7VWY - chains C and D of the 9 polymer chains in the assembly; structure by electron microscopy, 4.57 A resolution (low resolution: residue-level contacts below are approximate; hydrogen-bond / salt-bridge calls are withheld).

Chain C:
Name: DNA-directed RNA polymerase subunit beta
Organism: Escherichia coli K-12
Notes: EC 2.7.7.6
UniProt: P0A8V2 (RPOB_ECOLI); residue numbers follow UniProt; this construct covers 1-1342
Amino-acid sequence (1342 residues; each row starts with the number of its first residue):
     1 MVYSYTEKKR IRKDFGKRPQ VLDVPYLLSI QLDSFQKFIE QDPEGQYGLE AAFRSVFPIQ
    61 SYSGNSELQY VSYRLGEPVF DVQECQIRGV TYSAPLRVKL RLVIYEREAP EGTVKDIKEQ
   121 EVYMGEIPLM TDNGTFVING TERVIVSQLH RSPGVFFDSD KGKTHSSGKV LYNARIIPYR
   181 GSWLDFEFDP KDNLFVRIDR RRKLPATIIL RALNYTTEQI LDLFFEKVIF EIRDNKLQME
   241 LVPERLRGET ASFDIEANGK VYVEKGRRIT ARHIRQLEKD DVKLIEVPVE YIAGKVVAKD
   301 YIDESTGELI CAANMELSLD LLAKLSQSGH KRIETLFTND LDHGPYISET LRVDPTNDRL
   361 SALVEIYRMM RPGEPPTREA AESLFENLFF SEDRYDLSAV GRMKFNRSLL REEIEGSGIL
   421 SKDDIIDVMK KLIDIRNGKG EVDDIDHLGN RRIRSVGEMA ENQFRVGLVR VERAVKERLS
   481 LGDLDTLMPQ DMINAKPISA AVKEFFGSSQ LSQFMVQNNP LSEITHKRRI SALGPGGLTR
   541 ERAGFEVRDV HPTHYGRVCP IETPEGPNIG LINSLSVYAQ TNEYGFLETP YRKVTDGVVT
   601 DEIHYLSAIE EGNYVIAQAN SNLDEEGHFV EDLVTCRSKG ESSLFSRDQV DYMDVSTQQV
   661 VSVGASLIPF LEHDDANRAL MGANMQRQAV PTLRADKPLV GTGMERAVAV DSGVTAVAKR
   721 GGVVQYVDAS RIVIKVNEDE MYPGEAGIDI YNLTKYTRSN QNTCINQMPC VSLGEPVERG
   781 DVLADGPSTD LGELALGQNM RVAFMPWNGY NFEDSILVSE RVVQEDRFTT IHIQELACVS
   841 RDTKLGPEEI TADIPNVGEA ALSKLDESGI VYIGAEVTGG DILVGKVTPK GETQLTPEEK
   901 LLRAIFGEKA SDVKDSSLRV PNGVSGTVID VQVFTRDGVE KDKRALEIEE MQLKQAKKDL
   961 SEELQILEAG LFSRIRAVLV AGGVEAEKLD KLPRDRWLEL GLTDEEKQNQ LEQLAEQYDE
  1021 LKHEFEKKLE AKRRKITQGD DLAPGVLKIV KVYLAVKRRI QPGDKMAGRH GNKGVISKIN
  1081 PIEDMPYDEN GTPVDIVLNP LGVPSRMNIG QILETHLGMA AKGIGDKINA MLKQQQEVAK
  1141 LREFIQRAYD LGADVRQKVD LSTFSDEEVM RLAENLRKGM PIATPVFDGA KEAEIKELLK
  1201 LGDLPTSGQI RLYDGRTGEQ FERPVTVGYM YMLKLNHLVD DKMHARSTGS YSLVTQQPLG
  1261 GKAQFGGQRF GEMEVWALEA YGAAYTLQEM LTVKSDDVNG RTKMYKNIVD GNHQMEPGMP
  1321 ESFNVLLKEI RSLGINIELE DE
Not modelled in the structure: 1-2
Differences from the reference sequence: engineered mutation Val-516 (Asp in P0A8V2)
Swiss-Prot annotation at these positions:
  - modified residue (N6-acetyllysine): Lys-1022, Lys-1200

Chain D:
Name: DNA-directed RNA polymerase subunit beta'
Organism: Escherichia coli K-12
Notes: EC 2.7.7.6
UniProt: P0A8T7 (RPOC_ECOLI); numbering as in UniProt (aligned over 1-1407)
Amino-acid sequence (1407 residues; each row starts with the number of its first residue):
     1 MKDLLKFLKA QTKTEEFDAI KIALASPDMI RSWSFGEVKK PETINYRTFK PERDGLFCAR
    61 IFGPVKDYEC LCGKYKRLKH RGVICEKCGV EVTQTKVRRE RMGHIELASP TAHIWFLKSL
   121 PSRIGLLLDM PLRDIERVLY FESYVVIEGG MTNLERQQIL TEEQYLDALE EFGDEFDAKM
   181 GAEAIQALLK SMDLEQECEQ LREELNETNS ETKRKKLTKR IKLLEAFVQS GNKPEWMILT
   241 VLPVLPPDLR PLVPLDGGRF ATSDLNDLYR RVINRNNRLK RLLDLAAPDI IVRNEKRMLQ
   301 EAVDALLDNG RRGRAITGSN KRPLKSLADM IKGKQGRFRQ NLLGKRVDYS GRSVITVGPY
   361 LRLHQCGLPK KMALELFKPF IYGKLELRGL ATTIKAAKKM VEREEAVVWD ILDEVIREHP
   421 VLLNRAPTLH RLGIQAFEPV LIEGKAIQLH PLVCAAYNAD FDGDQMAVHV PLTLEAQLEA
   481 RALMMSTNNI LSPANGEPII VPSQDVVLGL YYMTRDCVNA KGEGMVLTGP KEAERLYRSG
   541 LASLHARVKV RITEYEKDAN GELVAKTSLK DTTVGRAILW MIVPKGLPYS IVNQALGKKA
   601 ISKMLNTCYR ILGLKPTVIF ADQIMYTGFA YAARSGASVG IDDMVIPEKK HEIISEAEAE
   661 VAEIQEQFQS GLVTAGERYN KVIDIWAAAN DRVSKAMMDN LQTETVINRD GQEEKQVSFN
   721 SIYMMADSGA RGSAAQIRQL AGMRGLMAKP DGSIIETPIT ANFREGLNVL QYFISTHGAR
   781 KGLADTALKT ANSGYLTRRL VDVAQDLVVT EDDCGTHEGI MMTPVIEGGD VKEPLRDRVL
   841 GRVTAEDVLK PGTADILVPR NTLLHEQWCD LLEENSVDAV KVRSVVSCDT DFGVCAHCYG
   901 RDLARGHIIN KGEAIGVIAA QSIGEPGTQL TMRTFHIGGA ASRAAAESSI QVKNKGSIKL
   961 SNVKSVVNSS GKLVITSRNT ELKLIDEFGR TKESYKVPYG AVLAKGDGEQ VAGGETVANW
  1021 DPHTMPVITE VSGFVRFTDM IDGQTITRQT DELTGLSSLV VLDSAERTAG GKDLRPALKI
  1081 VDAQGNDVLI PGTDMPAQYF LPGKAIVQLE DGVQISSGDT LARIPQESGG TKDITGGLPR
  1141 VADLFEARRP KEPAILAEIS GIVSFGKETK GKRRLVITPV DGSDPYEEMI PKWRQLNVFE
  1201 GERVERGDVI SDGPEAPHDI LRLRGVHAVT RYIVNEVQDV YRLQGVKIND KHIEVIVRQM
  1261 LRKATIVNAG SSDFLEGEQV EYSRVKIANR ELEANGKVGA TYSRDLLGIT KASLATESFI
  1321 SAASFQETTR VLTEAAVAGK RDELRGLKEN VIVGRLIPAG TGYAYHQDRM RRRAAGEAPA
  1381 APQVTAEDAS ASLAELLNAG LGGSDNE
Not modelled in the structure: 1-14, 933-947, 1127-1136, 1377-1407
Swiss-Prot annotation at these positions:
  - binding site (Zn(2+)): Cys-70, Cys-72, Cys-85, Cys-88, Cys-814, Cys-888, Cys-895, Cys-898
  - binding site (Mg(2+)): Asp-460, Asp-462, Asp-464
  - modified residue: Lys-983 (N6-acetyllysine)
Metal / ion sites: Zn2+ site 1: Cys-70, Leu-71, Cys-72, Cys-88; Mg2+: Asp-460, Asp-462, Asp-464; Zn2+ site 2: Cys-814, Cys-888, Cys-895, Cys-898

Chain C / chain D interface:
Contacting residue pairs (267; chain C residue first):
  Arg-548(C) with Arg-780(D)
  Val-550(C) with Phe-773(D); His-777(D); Arg-780(D)
  His-551(C) with Phe-773(D)
  Tyr-555(C) with Val-769(D); Phe-773(D)
  Pro-560(C) with Thr-776(D); Arg-780(D)
  Thr-563(C) with Arg-780(D)
  Ile-569(C) with Leu-783(D); Ala-784(D)
  Gln-618(C) with Asn-768(D); Leu-770(D)
  Asn-620(C) with Asn-768(D)
  Glu-641(C) with Glu-756(D)
  Ser-642(C) with Leu-770(D)
  Val-660(C) with Val-769(D)
  Leu-671(C) with Tyr-772(D)
  Glu-672(C) with Gly-766(D); Leu-767(D); Tyr-772(D)
  His-673(C) with Phe-763(D); Arg-764(D); Glu-765(D); Gly-766(D)
  Asp-674(C) with Phe-763(D); Tyr-772(D)
  Asp-675(C) with Tyr-772(D)
  Ala-676(C) with Tyr-772(D); Ala-779(D)
  Ala-679(C) with Tyr-772(D)
  Leu-680(C) with Leu-783(D)
  Phe-804(C) with Ala-637(D); Ser-638(D)
  Pro-806(C) with Asp-505(D); Ala-633(D); Ala-637(D)
  Asn-808(C) with Pro-359(D); Phe-629(D)
  Gly-809(C) with Val-357(D); Phe-629(D)
  Tyr-810(C) with Pro-359(D)
  Phe-812(C) with Val-357(D); Pro-451(D); Phe-461(D); Gln-504(D); Asp-505(D); Phe-629(D)
  Glu-813(C) with Ala-459(D); Asp-460(D); Phe-461(D); Gln-504(D); Arg-731(D)
  Asp-814(C) with Asp-460(D); Phe-461(D)
  Ser-815(C) with Val-357(D)
  Arg-841(C) with Asp-256(D)
  Gln-894(C) with Arg-77(D)
  Gln-1061(C) with Lys-445(D)
  Pro-1062(C) with Ala-446(D)
  Gly-1063(C) with Val-354(D)
  Lys-1065(C) with Asp-462(D); Gly-463(D)
  Lys-1073(C) with Asp-462(D)
  Val-1075(C) with Ile-355(D); Thr-356(D); Gly-463(D)
  Ile-1076(C) with Thr-356(D)
  Asn-1099(C) with Asp-505(D)
  Pro-1100(C) with Ala-637(D); Val-639(D)
  Leu-1101(C) with Gln-504(D); Leu-508(D); Met-725(D); Arg-731(D)
  Pro-1104(C) with Met-725(D); Gln-736(D)
  Ser-1105(C) with Arg-731(D); Gln-736(D)
  Arg-1106(C) with Asp-460(D)
  Met-1107(C) with Gln-736(D); Gln-739(D)
  Ile-1109(C) with Leu-740(D)
  Ile-1112(C) with Val-639(D)
  Leu-1113(C) with Ile-641(D)
  Phe-1187(C) with Val-769(D)
  Lys-1196(C) with Asp-642(D)
  Ser-1207(C) with Asp-642(D)
  Glu-1219(C) with Arg-538(D); Arg-634(D)
  Phe-1221(C) with Ala-633(D); Arg-634(D); Ser-635(D)
  Glu-1222(C) with Tyr-537(D); Arg-634(D); Ser-635(D)
  Arg-1223(C) with Ser-635(D); Gly-636(D); Phe-719(D); Ser-721(D)
  Val-1225(C) with Ser-638(D)
  Thr-1226(C) with Ser-638(D); Val-639(D)
  Val-1239(C) with Val-354(D)
  Asp-1240(C) with Lys-445(D)
  Lys-1242(C) with Arg-352(D)
  Met-1243(C) with Arg-352(D); Ser-353(D); Met-372(D); Lys-445(D)
  His-1244(C) with Gly-351(D); Arg-352(D); Met-372(D)
  Ala-1245(C) with Ser-350(D); Met-372(D); Glu-375(D)
  Arg-1246(C) with Asp-348(D); Tyr-349(D); Ser-350(D); Glu-375(D)
  Ser-1247(C) with Asp-348(D); Tyr-349(D); Glu-375(D); Lys-378(D)
  Tyr-1251(C) with Asp-348(D)
  Leu-1253(C) with Arg-99(D); Pro-251(D); Val-253(D)
  Val-1254(C) with Asp-248(D); Pro-251(D)
  Thr-1255(C) with Asn-341(D)
  Gln-1256(C) with Arg-99(D)
  Gln-1257(C) with Asn-341(D); Lys-345(D)
  Pro-1258(C) with Arg-346(D); Val-347(D); Asp-348(D)
  Leu-1259(C) with Arg-346(D)
  Gly-1260(C) with Arg-346(D)
  Phe-1265(C) with Glu-375(D)
  Gly-1267(C) with Val-347(D); Ser-350(D)
  Gln-1268(C) with Arg-346(D); Val-347(D); Ser-350(D); Gly-351(D); Arg-352(D)
  Arg-1269(C) with Gln-340(D); Gly-344(D); Lys-345(D); Arg-346(D)
  Phe-1270(C) with Gly-344(D); Lys-345(D)
  Glu-1272(C) with Leu-343(D)
  Met-1273(C) with Pro-427(D); Thr-428(D)
  Glu-1274(C) with Arg-425(D); Thr-428(D)
  Val-1275(C) with Leu-343(D); Val-1351(D)
  Trp-1276(C) with Arg-798(D); Val-801(D); Val-917(D)
  Ala-1277(C) with Arg-431(D); Ile-434(D)
  Leu-1278(C) with Ile-434(D); Met-484(D)
  Glu-1279(C) with Leu-1347(D); Val-1351(D); Ile-1357(D)
  Ala-1280(C) with Arg-431(D); Ile-918(D)
  Tyr-1281(C) with Arg-431(D); Ile-434(D); Leu-483(D); Met-484(D); Asn-489(D)
  Gly-1282(C) with Gly-1360(D); Thr-1361(D)
  Ala-1283(C) with Glu-479(D); Leu-483(D)
  Ala-1284(C) with Leu-1356(D); Ile-1357(D); Thr-1361(D); Gly-1362(D)
  Tyr-1285(C) with Glu-475(D); Glu-479(D); Leu-1356(D)
  Thr-1286(C) with Ala-476(D); Glu-479(D)
  Gln-1288(C) with Gly-1354(D); Leu-1356(D)
  Glu-1289(C) with Pro-471(D); Leu-472(D); Thr-473(D)
  Met-1290(C) with Val-347(D); Leu-422(D)
  Leu-1291(C) with Lys-345(D); Val-1351(D)
  Thr-1292(C) with Gly-1354(D)
  Lys-1294(C) with Asp-348(D); Val-470(D)
  Ser-1295(C) with Lys-345(D); Arg-346(D)
  Asp-1296(C) with Lys-345(D)
  Tyr-1305(C) with Tyr-349(D); Pro-379(D)
  Ile-1308(C) with Pro-379(D); Phe-380(D); Gly-383(D)
  Val-1309(C) with Gly-383(D); Ile-394(D)
  His-1313(C) with Leu-472(D); Thr-473(D); Leu-474(D)
  Met-1319(C) with Phe-17(D)
  Pro-1320(C) with Lys-345(D); Ile-1352(D)
  Ser-1322(C) with Asn-341(D); Leu-342(D)
  Phe-1323(C) with Val-1353(D)
  Val-1325(C) with Arg-99(D); Leu-249(D)
  Leu-1326(C) with Phe-338(D); Leu-342(D)
  Lys-1328(C) with Met-102(D); Leu-245(D)
  Glu-1329(C) with Met-330(D); Ile-331(D); Arg-337(D)
  Ile-1330(C) with Ile-331(D); Leu-1332(D)
  Arg-1331(C) with Trp-33(D); Pro-243(D)
  Ser-1332(C) with Pro-243(D); Leu-245(D); Leu-327(D)
  Leu-1333(C) with His-113(D); Trp-115(D); Leu-307(D); Leu-327(D)
  Gly-1334(C) with Ala-25(D)
  Ile-1335(C) with Ala-23(D); Ala-25(D); Trp-33(D)
  Asn-1336(C) with Lys-21(D); Ile-22(D); Ala-23(D); Leu-24(D); Met-29(D); Trp-33(D)
  Ile-1337(C) with Lys-21(D); Ile-22(D)
  Glu-1338(C) with Ile-20(D); Lys-21(D)
  Leu-1339(C) with Phe-17(D); Ala-19(D); Ile-20(D)
  Glu-1340(C) with Phe-17(D); Asp-18(D); Ala-19(D); Lys-21(D); Arg-1341(D)
  Asp-1341(C) with Glu-16(D)
  Glu-1342(C) with Glu-16(D); Arg-1373(D)
Interface residues without a listed pair, chain C (149 interface residues in all): Phe-545, Asp-549, Pro-552, His-554, Ile-561, Gly-566, Asn-573, Arg-637, Thr-657, Asn-677, Met-805, Trp-807, Asn-811, Pro-1044, Ser-1077, His-1116, Gln-1209, Thr-1217, Pro-1224, Thr-1248, Leu-1287, Glu-1321
Interface residues without a listed pair, chain D (165 interface residues in all): Glu-100, Leu-239, Pro-246, Gly-257, Arg-339, Tyr-360, Lys-371, Leu-376, Tyr-382, Asn-424, His-469, Tyr-512, Ala-632, Gly-640, Asp-643, Ala-735, Lys-749, Pro-750, Ile-755, Lys-781, Ala-787, Leu-788, Thr-797, Ala-914, Gln-921, Ala-1336, Arg-1355, Ala-1359

Summary:
149 residues of chain C face 165 of chain D across their interface. Cys-70(D), Leu-71(D), Cys-72(D) and
Cys-88(D) form the Zn2+ site 1. The Mg2+ site is built by Asp-460(D), Asp-462(D) and Asp-464(D). UniProt lists
8 Zn2+-binding residues and 3 Mg2+-binding residues on chain D.
Chain C is DNA-directed RNA polymerase subunit beta and chain D is DNA-directed RNA polymerase subunit beta',
both from Escherichia coli K-12; the structure, Cryo-EM structure of Rob-dependent transcription activation
complex in a unique conformation, was determined by electron microscopy (same publication as 7VWZ).
